Entry 4NSC (X-ray diffraction, 3.20 A resolution); this record covers chains C and E of the 6 polymer chains in the assembly.

== Chain C (and E) ==
Molecule: Calcium uptake protein 1, mitochondrial
From: Homo sapiens
Notes: chain E of this document is another copy of the same molecule, construct and numbering; everything in this record applies to it too
UniProtKB: Q9BPX6 (MICU1_HUMAN); residues 97-476 here = UniProt positions 97-476
Sequence (401 residues; numbered 76 to 476; the number before each row is that of its first residue):
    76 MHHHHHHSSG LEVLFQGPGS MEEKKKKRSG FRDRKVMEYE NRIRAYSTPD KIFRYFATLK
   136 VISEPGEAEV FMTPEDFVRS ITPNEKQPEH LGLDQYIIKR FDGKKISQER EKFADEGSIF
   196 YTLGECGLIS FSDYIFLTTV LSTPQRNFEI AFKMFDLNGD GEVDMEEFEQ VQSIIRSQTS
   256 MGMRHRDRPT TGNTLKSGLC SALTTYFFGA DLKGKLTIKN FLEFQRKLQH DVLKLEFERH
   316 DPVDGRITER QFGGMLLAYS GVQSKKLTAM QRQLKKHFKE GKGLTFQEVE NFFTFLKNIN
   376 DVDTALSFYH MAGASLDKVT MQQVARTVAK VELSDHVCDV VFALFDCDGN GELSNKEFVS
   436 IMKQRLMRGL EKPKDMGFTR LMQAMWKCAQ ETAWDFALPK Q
Unresolved in the structure: 76-106, 138-142, 177-183, 261-276, 465-476 (chain E: 76-102, 178-182, 254-275, 446-452, 467-476)
Construct notes: expression tag (76-96)
UniProt features mapped onto this chain:
  - region: Lys99 to Lys110 (Polybasic region), Lys126 to Arg129 (K/R-ring), Arg259 to Arg263 (K/R-ring), Arg455 to Gln465 (C-helix region)
  - binding site (Ca(2+)): Asp231, Asn233, Asp235, Glu237, Glu242, Asp421, Asp423, Asn425, Glu427, Glu432
  - modified residue: Ser122 (Phosphoserine), Arg455 (Asymmetric dimethylarginine)
  - natural variant: Arg129 to Gln476 (deletion: In MPXPS), Arg129 (R129P: In MPXPS; uncertain significance), Arg185 (deletion: In MPXPS)
  - mutagenesis: Lys99 to Arg103 (Abolishes interaction with EMRE/SMDT1), Lys99 to Lys102 (Abolishes interaction with EMRE/SMDT1 while maintaining interaction with MICU2), Phe106 (F106A: Slightly decreased ability to inhibit MCU channel activity in absence of calcium), Tyr114 (Y114A: Decreased ability to inhibit MCU channel activity in absence of calcium), Arg117 (R117A: Slightly decreased ability to inhibit MCU channel activity in absence of calcium), Arg119 (R119E: Impaired interaction with MCU; R119K: Does not affect interaction with MCU), Tyr121 (Y121A: Decreased ability to inhibit MCU channel activity in absence of calcium), Lys126 to Arg129 (Abolished ability to inhibit MCU channel activity in absence of calcium; when associated with 259-E--E-263), Lys126 (K126A: Abolished ability to inhibit MCU channel activity in absence of calcium; K126E: Abolished ability to inhibit MCU in absence of calcium), Arg129 (R129A: Decreased ability to inhibit MCU channel activity in absence of calcium), Arg154 (R154K: Does not affect interaction with MCU; R154Q: Impaired interaction with MCU), Arg221 (R221A: Abolishes homooligomerization), 14 further mutagenesis entries in UniProt
Reported in the primary citation:
  - mutagenesis - R221A, R221A/D376A, D376A: abolished binding to in the absence of Ca2+
  - mutagenesis - R221A: unchanged binding to in the presence of Ca2+
  - mutagenesis - F383A/H385A: abolished binding to in the presence of Ca2+

== How chain C and chain E interact ==
Pairs across the interface (37; chain C residue first):
  Arg221(C) with Asp376(E), salt bridge
  Asn222(C) with Phe383(E)
  Ile225(C) with Asp376(E); Thr379(E); Ala380(E), hydrophobic
  Ala226(C) with Phe383(E), hydrophobic
  Lys228(C) with Thr402(E)
  Met229(C) with Tyr384(E), hydrophobic
  Leu232(C) with Gln398(E); Thr402(E)
  Gln245(C) with Ala387(E)
  Ile249(C) with Phe383(E), hydrophobic; Met386(E); Ala387(E), hydrophobic
  Ser252(C) with Met386(E)
  Asp376(C) with Arg221(E), salt bridge; Ile225(E)
  Thr379(C) with Ile225(E)
  Ala380(C) with Ile225(E), hydrophobic
  Phe383(C) with Asn222(E); Ile225(E), hydrophobic; Ala226(E), hydrophobic; Met229(E), hydrophobic; Ile249(E), hydrophobic; Ile250(E), hydrophobic
  Tyr384(C) with Met229(E), hydrophobic
  Met386(C) with Ser252(E)
  Ala387(C) with Met229(E), hydrophobic; Ile249(E), hydrophobic
  Gln398(C) with Leu232(E)
  Thr402(C) with Lys228(E); Leu232(E)
  Asp450(C) with Ala459(E)
  Met451(C) with Cys463(E), hydrophobic
  Thr454(C) with Met460(E); Cys463(E)
  Met457(C) with Met460(E), hydrophobic

== Summary ==
The interface between chain C and chain E involves 23 residues on one side and 22 on the other; the contacts
include 2 salt bridges. Its one salt-bridged contact is Arg221(C)-Asp376(E). From the paper: R221A,
R221A/D376A and D376A of chain C abolish binding to in the absence of Ca2+; F383A/H385A of chain C abolish
binding to in the presence of Ca2+.
Chain C and chain E are both Calcium uptake protein 1, mitochondrial (Homo sapiens); the structure, Crystal
Structure of CBARA1 in the Apo-form, was determined by X-ray diffraction together with 4NSD from the same
study.
